PDB entry 3NNT | X-ray diffraction, 1.60 A resolution | chains A and B

[Chain A (and B)]
Molecule: 3-dehydroquinate dehydratase
From: Salmonella enterica subsp. enterica serovar Typhimurium
Notes: EC 4.2.1.10; chain B of this document is another copy of the same molecule, construct and numbering; everything in this record applies to it too
UniProtKB: P58687 (AROD_SALTY); numbering as in UniProt (aligned over 1-252)
Sequence (276 residues; row label = number of the first residue in the row; numbers below 1 keep their minus sign (Met-23 is residue -23)):
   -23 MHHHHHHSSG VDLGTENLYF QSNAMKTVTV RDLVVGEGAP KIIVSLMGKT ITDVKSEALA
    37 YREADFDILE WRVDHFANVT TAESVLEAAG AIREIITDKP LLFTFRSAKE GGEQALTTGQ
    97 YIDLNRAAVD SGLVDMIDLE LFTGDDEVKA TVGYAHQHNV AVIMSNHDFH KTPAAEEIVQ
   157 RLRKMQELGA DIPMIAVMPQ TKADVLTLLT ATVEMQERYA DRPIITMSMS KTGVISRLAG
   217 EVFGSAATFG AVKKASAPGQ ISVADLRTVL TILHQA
Disordered / not traced: -23 to -6, 252
Sequence notes: expression tag (-23 to 0); engineered mutation Met170 (Lys in P58687)
UniProt features mapped onto this chain:
  - active site: His143 (Proton donor/acceptor)
  - binding site (3-dehydroquinate): Ser21, Glu46 to Arg48, Arg82, Arg213, Ser232, Gln236
  - mutagenesis: Glu86 (E86A: Very strong reduction of the catalytic efficiency and almost the same affinity for 3-dehydroquinate ...), Ser232 (S232A: Reduces enzyme activity 50-fold), Gln236 (Q236A: Nearly abolishes enzyme activity)
Small-molecule neighbours: 3-dehydroquinic acid (DQA; 1,3,4-trihydroxy-5-oxo-cyclohexanecarboxylic acid): Ser21, Glu46, Arg48, Thr80, Arg82, His143, Phe145, Met170, Ala172, Met203, Met205, Arg213, Phe225, Ser232, Ala233, Gln236

[Chain A / chain B interface]
Pairs across the interface (36):
  Lys178(A) - Val189(B)
  Lys178(A) - Glu193(B)
  Lys178(A) - Val218(B)  hydrogen bond (side chain-backbone)
  Lys178(A) - Phe219(B)
  Val181(A) - Phe219(B)  hydrophobic
  Leu182(A) - Leu185(B)
  Leu182(A) - Thr186(B)
  Leu182(A) - Phe219(B)  hydrophobic
  Leu185(A) - Leu182(B)
  Leu185(A) - Ile211(B)  hydrophobic
  Thr186(A) - Leu182(B)
  Val189(A) - Lys178(B)
  Glu193(A) - Lys178(B)
  Lys207(A) - Leu249(B)  hydrogen bond (side chain-backbone)
  Lys207(A) - His250(B)
  Lys207(A) - Gln251(B)  hydrogen bond (side chain-backbone)
  Thr208(A) - Val218(B)
  Val210(A) - Leu249(B)  hydrophobic
  Ile211(A) - Ile211(B)  hydrophobic
  Ile211(A) - Ala215(B)  hydrophobic
  Ile211(A) - Phe219(B)  hydrophobic
  Leu214(A) - Leu249(B)  hydrophobic
  Val218(A) - Lys178(B)  hydrogen bond (backbone-side chain)
  Val218(A) - Thr208(B)
  Phe219(A) - Val181(B)  hydrophobic
  Phe219(A) - Leu182(B)  hydrophobic
  Phe219(A) - Ile211(B)  hydrophobic
  Ile237(A) - Ile248(B)  hydrophobic
  Asp241(A) - Ile248(B)
  Asp241(A) - Gln251(B)
  Thr244(A) - Thr244(B)
  Val245(A) - Ile248(B)  hydrophobic
  Ile248(A) - Ile237(B)  hydrophobic
  Ile248(A) - Asp241(B)
  Ile248(A) - Val245(B)  hydrophobic
  Leu249(A) - Leu214(B)  hydrophobic
Interface residues without a listed pair, chain A (22 interface residues in all): Gln192, Ala215
Interface residues without a listed pair, chain B (23 interface residues in all): Lys207, Val210

[Summary]
22 residues of chain A face 23 of chain B across their interface, with 4 hydrogen bonds. Polar contacts
include Lys178(A)-Val218(B), Lys207(A)-Leu249(B) and Lys207(A)-Gln251(B). Ligands of chain A: 3-dehydroquinic
acid.
Both chains are 3-dehydroquinate dehydratase (Salmonella enterica subsp. enterica serovar Typhimurium). Entry
3NNT (Crystal Structure of K170M Mutant of Type I 3-Dehydroquinate Dehydratase (aroD) from Salmonella
typhimurium LT2 in ...) was determined by X-ray diffraction, deposited together with 3M7W and 3JS3.
